Entry 8ULZ (X-ray diffraction, 3.32 A resolution); this record covers chains C and A of the 3 polymer chains in the assembly.

Chain C:
Name: Zinc finger protein SNAI1
Source organism: Homo sapiens
UniProt: O95863 (SNAI1_HUMAN); residues 66-74 here correspond to UniProt positions 2-10 (UniProt number = residue number - 64)
Amino-acid sequence (9 residues; row label = number of the first residue in the row):
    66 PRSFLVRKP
Disordered / not traced: 70-74
Swiss-Prot annotation at these positions:
  - region: Pro66 to Val71 (Required and sufficient for interaction with KDM1A), Pro74 (LATS2 binding)

Chain A:
Name: Lysine-specific histone demethylase 1A
Source organism: Homo sapiens
Notes: EC 1.14.99.66
UniProt: O60341 (KDM1A_HUMAN); numbering as in UniProt (aligned over 1-852)
Amino-acid sequence (871 residues; row label = number of the first residue in the row; numbers below 1 keep their minus sign (Gly-18 is residue -18)):
   -18 GSSHHHHHHS SGLVPRGSHM LSGKKAAAAA AAAAAAATGT EAGPGTAGGS ENGSEVAAQP
    42 AGLSGPAEVG PGAVGERTPR KKEPPRASPP GGLAEPPGSA GPQAGPTVVP GSATPMETGI
   102 AETPEGRRTS RRKRAKVEYR EMDESLANLS EDEYYSEEER NAKAEKEKKL PPPPPQAPPE
   162 EENESEPEEP SGVEGAAFQS RLPHDRMTSQ EAACFPDIIS GPQQTQKVFL FIRNRTLQLW
   222 LDNPKIQLTF EATLQQLEAP YNSDTVLVHR VHSYLERHGL INFGIYKRIK PLPTKKTGKV
   282 IIIGSGVSGL AAARQLQSFG MDVTLLEARD RVGGRVATFR KGNYVADLGA MVVTGLGGNP
   342 MAVVSKQVNM ELAKIKQKCP LYEANGQAVP KEKDEMVEQE FNRLLEATSY LSHQLDFNVL
   402 NNKPVSLGQA LEVVIQLQEK HVKDEQIEHW KKIVKTQEEL KELLNKMVNL KEKIKELHQQ
   462 YKEASEVKPP RDITAEFLVK SKHRDLTALC KEYDELAETQ GKLEEKLQEL EANPPSDVYL
   522 SSRDRQILDW HFANLEFANA TPLSTLSLKH WDQDDDFEFT GSHLTVRNGY SCVPVALAEG
   582 LDIKLNTAVR QVRYTASGCE VIAVNTRSTS QTFIYKCDAV LCTLPLGVLK QQPPAVQFVP
   642 PLPEWKTSAV QRMGFGNLNK VVLCFDRVFW DPSVNLFGHV GSTTASRGEL FLFWNLYKAP
   702 ILLALVAGEA AGIMENISDD VIVGRCLAIL KGIFGSSAVP QPKETVVSRW RADPWARGSY
   762 SYVAAGSSGN DYDLMAQPIT PGPSIPGAPQ PIPRLFFAGE HTIRNYPATV HGALLSGLRE
   822 AGRIADQFLG AMYTLPRQAT PGVPAQQSPS M
Disordered / not traced: -18 to 170, 837-852
Sequence notes: expression tag (-18 to 0)
Residues lining bound ligands: YAO ([(2R,3S,4R,5R)-5-(6-amino-9H-purin-9-yl)-3,4-dihydroxyoxolan-2-yl]methyl (2R,3S,4S)-5-[(1R,3S,3aS,13R)-3-(3-benzamidophenyl)-1-hydroxy-10,11-dimethyl-4,6-dioxo-2,3,5,6-tetrahydro-1H-benzo[g]pyrrolo[2,1-e]pteridin-8(4H)-yl]-2,3,4-trihydroxypentyl dihydrogen diphosphate (non-preferred name)): Ile284, Gly285, Ser286, Gly287, Val288, Ser289, Leu307, Glu308, Ala309, Arg310, Gly314, Gly315, Arg316, Val317, Leu329, Gly330, Ala331, Met332, Val333, Thr335, Phe538, Ala539, Asn540, Trp552, Asp555, Thr588, Ala589, Val590, Thr624, Leu625, Pro626, Val629, Val637, Leu659, Lys661, Trp751, Trp756, Ser760, Tyr761, Ser762, Tyr763, Gly800, Glu801, Pro808, Ala809, Thr810, Val811, Ala814

How chain C and chain A interact:
Pairs across the interface (11):
  Pro66(C) with Asn540(A); Trp552(A), hydrophobic; Asp553(A); Asp555(A); Asp556(A)
  Arg67(C) with Asp553(A), salt bridge; Asp556(A), salt bridge
  Ser68(C) with Asn535(A)
  Phe69(C) with Gln358(A); Asn535(A); Leu677(A), hydrophobic
Interface residues without a listed pair, chain A (12 interface residues in all): Leu536, Ala539, His564, Leu693

In short:
The interface between chain C and chain A involves 4 residues on one side and 12 on the other; the contacts
include 2 salt bridges. Among the polar pairs are Arg67(C)-Asp553(A) and Arg67(C)-Asp556(A). Bound to chain A:
compound YAO.
Here chain C is Zinc finger protein SNAI1 and chain A is Lysine-specific histone demethylase 1A, both from
Homo sapiens. Entry 8ULZ (LSD1-CoREST in complex with T18 and SNAG peptide) was determined by X-ray
diffraction.
